5G40 - chain A; structure by X-ray diffraction, 1.69 A resolution.

== Chain A ==
Name: Adenylate kinse
From: Synthetic construct
Notes: EC 2.7.4.3
Chain sequence (223 residues; numbered 1 to 223; the number before each row is that of its first residue):
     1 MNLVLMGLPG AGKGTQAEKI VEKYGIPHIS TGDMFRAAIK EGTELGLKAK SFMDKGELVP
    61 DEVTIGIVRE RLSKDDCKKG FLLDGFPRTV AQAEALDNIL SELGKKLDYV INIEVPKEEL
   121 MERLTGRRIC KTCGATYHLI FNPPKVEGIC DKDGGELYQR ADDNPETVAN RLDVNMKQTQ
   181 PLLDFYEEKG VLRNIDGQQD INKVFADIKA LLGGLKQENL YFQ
Not modelled in the structure: 216-223
Ion coordination: Zn2+: C130, C133, C150, D153
Residues lining bound ligands:
  - ADP (adenosine-5'-diphosphate): L8, P9, G10, A11, G12, K13, G14, T15, R123, G126, R127, T136, Y137, H138, F141, N142, G197, Q199, D200, I201, V204
  - adenosine monophosphate (AMP): T31, G32, F35, R36, F52, M53, G56, E57, L58, V59, T64, G85, F86, R88, Q92, R160, D162, R171
What the authors report for this chain:
  - contacts within the chain: D75-K78, R128-Q159 (hydrogen bond)

== In short ==
Ligands of chain A: ADP and adenosine monophosphate. C130, C133, C150 and D153 coordinate Zn2+. From the
paper: contacts within the chain involving D75, K78 and R128 among others.
Chain A is Adenylate kinse (Synthetic construct); the structure, Crystal structure of adenylate kinase
ancestor 4 with Zn and AMP-ADP bound, was determined by X-ray diffraction (same publication as 5G3Y, 5G3Z and
5G41).
